PDB entry 3RZO | X-ray diffraction, 3.00 A resolution | chains A and B of the 12 polymer chains in the assembly

# Chain A
Name: DNA-directed RNA polymerase II subunit RPB1
Organism: Saccharomyces cerevisiae S288c
Notes: EC 2.7.7.6
UniProt: P04050 (RPB1_YEAST); residue numbers follow UniProt; this construct covers 1-1733
Sequence (1733 residues; each row starts with the number of its first residue):
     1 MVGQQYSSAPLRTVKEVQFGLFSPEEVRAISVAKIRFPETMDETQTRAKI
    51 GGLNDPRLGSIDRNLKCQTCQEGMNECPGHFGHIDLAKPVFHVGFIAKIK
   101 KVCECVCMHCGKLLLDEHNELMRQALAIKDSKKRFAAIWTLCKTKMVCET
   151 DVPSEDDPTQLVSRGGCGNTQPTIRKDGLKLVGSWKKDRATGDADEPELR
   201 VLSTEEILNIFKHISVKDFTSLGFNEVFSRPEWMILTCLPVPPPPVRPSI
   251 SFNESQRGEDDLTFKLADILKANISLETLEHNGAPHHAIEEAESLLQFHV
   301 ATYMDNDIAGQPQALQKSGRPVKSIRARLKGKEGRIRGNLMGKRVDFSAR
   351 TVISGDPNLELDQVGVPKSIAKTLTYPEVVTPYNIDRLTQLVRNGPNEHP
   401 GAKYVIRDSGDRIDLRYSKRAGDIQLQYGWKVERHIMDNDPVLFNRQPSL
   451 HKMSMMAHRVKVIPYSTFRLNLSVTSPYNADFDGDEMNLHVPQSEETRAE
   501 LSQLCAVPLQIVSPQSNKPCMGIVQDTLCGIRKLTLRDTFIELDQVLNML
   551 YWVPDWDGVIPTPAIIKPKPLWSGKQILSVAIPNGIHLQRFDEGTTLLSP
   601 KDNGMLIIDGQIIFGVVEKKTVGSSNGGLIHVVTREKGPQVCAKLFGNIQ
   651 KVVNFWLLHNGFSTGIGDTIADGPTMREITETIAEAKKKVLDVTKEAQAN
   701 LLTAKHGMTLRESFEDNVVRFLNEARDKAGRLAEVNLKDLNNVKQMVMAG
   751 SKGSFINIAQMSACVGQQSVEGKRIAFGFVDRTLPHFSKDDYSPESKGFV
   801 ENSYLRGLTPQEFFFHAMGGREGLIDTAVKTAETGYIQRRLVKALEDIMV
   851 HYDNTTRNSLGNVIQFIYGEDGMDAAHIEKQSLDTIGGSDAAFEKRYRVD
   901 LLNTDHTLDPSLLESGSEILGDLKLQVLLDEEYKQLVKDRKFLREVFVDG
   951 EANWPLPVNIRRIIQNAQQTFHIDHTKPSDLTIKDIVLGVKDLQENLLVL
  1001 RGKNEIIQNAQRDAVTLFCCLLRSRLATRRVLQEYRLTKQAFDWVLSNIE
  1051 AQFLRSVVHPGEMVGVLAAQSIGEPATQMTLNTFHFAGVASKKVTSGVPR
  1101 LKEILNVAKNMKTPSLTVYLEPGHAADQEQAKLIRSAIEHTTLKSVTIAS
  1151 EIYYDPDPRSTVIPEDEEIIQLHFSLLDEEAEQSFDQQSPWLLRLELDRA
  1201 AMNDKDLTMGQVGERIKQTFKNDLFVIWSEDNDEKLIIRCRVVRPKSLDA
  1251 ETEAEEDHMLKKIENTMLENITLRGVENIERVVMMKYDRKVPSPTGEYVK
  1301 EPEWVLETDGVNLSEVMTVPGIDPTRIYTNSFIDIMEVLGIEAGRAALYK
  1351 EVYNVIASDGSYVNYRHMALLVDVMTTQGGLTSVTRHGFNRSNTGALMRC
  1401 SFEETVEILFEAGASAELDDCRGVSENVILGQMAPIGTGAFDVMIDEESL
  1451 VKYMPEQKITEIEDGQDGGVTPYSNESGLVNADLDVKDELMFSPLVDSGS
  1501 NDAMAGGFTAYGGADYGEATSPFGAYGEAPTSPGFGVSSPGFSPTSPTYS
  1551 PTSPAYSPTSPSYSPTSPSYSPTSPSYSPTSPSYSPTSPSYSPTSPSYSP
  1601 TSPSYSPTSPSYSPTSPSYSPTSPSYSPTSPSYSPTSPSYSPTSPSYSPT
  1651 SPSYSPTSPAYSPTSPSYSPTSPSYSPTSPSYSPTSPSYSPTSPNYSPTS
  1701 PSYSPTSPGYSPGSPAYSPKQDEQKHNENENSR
Not modelled in the structure: 1-2, 155-160, 187-198, 1177-1186, 1244-1253, 1446-1733
Swiss-Prot annotation at these positions:
  - region: Pro248 to Asp260 (Lid loop), Asn306 to Lys323 (Rudder loop), Pro810 to Glu822 (Bridging helix)
  - binding site (Zn(2+)): Cys67, Cys70, Cys77, His80, Cys107, Cys110, Cys148, Cys167
  - binding site (Mg(2+)): Asp481, Asp483, Asp485
  - modified residue: Thr1471 (Phosphothreonine)
  - cross-link (Glycyl lysine isopeptide (Lys-Gly)): Lys695 (interchain with G-Cter in ubiquitin), Lys1246 (interchain with G-Cter in ubiquitin), Lys1350 (interchain with G-Cter in ubiquitin)
Bound ions: Zn2+ site 1: Cys67, Cys70, Cys77, His80; Zn2+ site 2: Cys107, Cys110, Cys148, Cys167

# Chain B
Name: DNA-directed RNA polymerase II subunit RPB2
Organism: Saccharomyces cerevisiae S288c
Notes: EC 2.7.7.6
UniProt: P08518 (RPB2_YEAST); residue numbers follow UniProt; this construct covers 1-1224
Sequence (1224 residues; numbered 1 to 1224; the number before each row is that of its first residue):
     1 MSDLANSEKYYDEDPYGFEDESAPITAEDSWAVISAFFREKGLVSQQLDS
    51 FNQFVDYTLQDIICEDSTLILEQLAQHTTESDNISRKYEISFGKIYVTKP
   101 MVNESDGVTHALYPQEARLRNLTYSSGLFVDVKKRTYEAIDVPGRELKYE
   151 LIAEESEDDSESGKVFIGRLPIMLRSKNCYLSEATESDLYKLKECPFDMG
   201 GYFIINGSEKVLIAQERSAGNIVQVFKKAAPSPISHVAEIRSALEKGSRF
   251 ISTLQVKLYGREGSSARTIKATLPYIKQDIPIVIIFRALGIIPDGEILEH
   301 ICYDVNDWQMLEMLKPCVEDGFVIQDRETALDFIGRRGTALGIKKEKRIQ
   351 YAKDILQKEFLPHITQLEGFESRKAFFLGYMINRLLLCALDRKDQDDRDH
   401 FGKKRLDLAGPLLAQLFKTLFKKLTKDIFRYMQRTVEEAHDFNMKLAINA
   451 KTITSGLKYALATGNWGEQKKAMSSRAGVSQVLNRYTYSSTLSHLRRTNT
   501 PIGRDGKLAKPRQLHNTHWGLVCPAETPEGQACGLVKNLSLMSCISVGTD
   551 PMPIITFLSEWGMEPLEDYVPHQSPDATRVFVNGVWHGVHRNPARLMETL
   601 RTLRRKGDINPEVSMIRDIREKELKIFTDAGRVYRPLFIVEDDESLGHKE
   651 LKVRKGHIAKLMATEYQDIEGGFEDVEEYTWSSLLNEGLVEYIDAEEEES
   701 ILIAMQPEDLEPAEANEENDLDVDPAKRIRVSHHATTFTHCEIHPSMILG
   751 VAASIIPFPDHNQSPRNTYQSAMGKQAMGVFLTNYNVRMDTMANILYYPQ
   801 KPLGTTRAMEYLKFRELPAGQNAIVAIACYSGYNQEDSMIMNQSSIDRGL
   851 FRSLFFRSYMDQEKKYGMSITETFEKPQRTNTLRMKHGTYDKLDDDGLIA
   901 PGVRVSGEDVIIGKTTPISPDEEELGQRTAYHSKRDASTPLRSTENGIVD
   951 QVLVTTNQDGLKFVKVRVRTTKIPQIGDKFASRHGQKGTIGITYRREDMP
  1001 FTAEGIVPDLIINPHAIPSRMTVAHLIECLLSKVAALSGNEGDASPFTDI
  1051 TVEGISKLLREHGYQSRGFEVMYNGHTGKKLMAQIFFGPTYYQRLRHMVD
  1101 DKIHARARGPMQVLTRQPVEGRSRDGGLRFGEMERDCMIAHGAASFLKER
  1151 LMEASDAFRVHICGICGLMTVIAKLNHNQFECKGCDNKIDIYQIHIPYAA
  1201 KLLFQELMAMNITPRLYTDRSRDF
Not modelled in the structure: 1-19, 71-88, 142-163, 336-344, 438-445, 503-508, 669-677, 716-721, 920-932
Bound ions: Zn2+: Cys1163, Cys1166, Cys1182, Cys1185
From the paper describing this entry:
  - binding site for the 4-nt RNA strand: Lys979, Lys987

# How chain A and chain B interact
Contacting residue pairs (450):
  Gln4(A) - Phe1158(B)
  Gln4(A) - Arg1159(B)  hydrogen bond (side chain-backbone)
  Gln5(A) - Arg1159(B)  hydrogen bond (backbone-side chain)
  Gln5(A) - Leu1175(B)
  Gln5(A) - Asn1176(B)  hydrogen bond (side chain-backbone)
  Tyr6(A) - Leu1175(B)
  Ser7(A) - His1161(B)
  Ser7(A) - Gln1193(B)  hydrogen bond (backbone-side chain)
  Ser8(A) - Asn1178(B)  hydrogen bond
  Ser8(A) - Phe1180(B)
  Ala9(A) - Tyr1192(B)
  Ala9(A) - Gln1193(B)  hydrogen bond (backbone-side chain)
  Pro10(A) - Ile1191(B)
  Pro10(A) - Tyr1192(B)
  Pro10(A) - Gln1193(B)  hydrogen bond (backbone-backbone)
  Leu11(A) - Gln1193(B)
  Leu11(A) - His1195(B)
  Arg12(A) - Tyr1192(B)
  Arg12(A) - Gln1193(B)  hydrogen bond (backbone-backbone)
  Arg12(A) - Ile1194(B)
  Arg12(A) - Thr1218(B)
  Thr13(A) - Thr1218(B)
  Val14(A) - Leu1216(B)  hydrophobic
  Val14(A) - Tyr1217(B)
  Lys15(A) - Tyr1217(B)  hydrogen bond (backbone-backbone)
  Lys15(A) - Thr1218(B)
  Lys15(A) - Asp1219(B)
  Lys15(A) - Arg1220(B)  hydrogen bond (backbone-side chain)
  Glu16(A) - Arg1215(B)
  Glu16(A) - Leu1216(B)
  Glu16(A) - Tyr1217(B)  hydrogen bond (backbone-backbone)
  Glu16(A) - Asp1219(B)
  Glu16(A) - Arg1220(B)
  Glu16(A) - Ser1221(B)
  Val17(A) - Arg1215(B)
  Gln18(A) - Thr1213(B)
  Gln18(A) - Arg1215(B)  hydrogen bond (backbone-backbone)
  Gln18(A) - Tyr1217(B)
  Phe19(A) - Thr1213(B)
  Gly20(A) - Ile1212(B)
  Gly20(A) - Thr1213(B)  hydrogen bond (backbone-backbone)
  Leu21(A) - Asn1211(B)
  Leu21(A) - Thr1213(B)
  Leu21(A) - Arg1215(B)
  Phe22(A) - Met1208(B)
  Phe22(A) - Asn1211(B)  hydrogen bond (backbone-backbone)
  Phe22(A) - Ile1212(B)
  Phe22(A) - Thr1213(B)
  Glu26(A) - Leu1168(B)
  Glu26(A) - Arg1215(B)  salt bridge
  Ala29(A) - Lys1183(B)  hydrogen bond (backbone-side chain)
  Ala29(A) - Gly1184(B)
  Ile30(A) - Leu1168(B)  hydrophobic
  Ile30(A) - Thr1170(B)
  Ile30(A) - Lys1183(B)
  Ser31(A) - Lys1183(B)  hydrogen bond (backbone-side chain)
  Gln68(A) - Ile1172(B)
  Thr69(A) - Lys1174(B)
  Cys70(A) - Ile1172(B)  hydrophobic
  Cys70(A) - Ala1173(B)
  Cys70(A) - Lys1174(B)
  Gln71(A) - Leu1175(B)
  Gln71(A) - Asn1176(B)  hydrogen bond
  Gln71(A) - His1177(B)
  Glu72(A) - Leu1175(B)
  Glu72(A) - Asn1176(B)
  Asn75(A) - Arg1116(B)  hydrogen bond
  Glu76(A) - Arg1159(B)  salt bridge
  Pro78(A) - Lys1201(B)  hydrogen bond (backbone-side chain)
  Pro78(A) - Gln1205(B)  hydrogen bond (backbone-side chain)
  Gly79(A) - Gln1205(B)
  His80(A) - Ile1172(B)
  Phe81(A) - Gln1205(B)
  Phe81(A) - Met1208(B)  hydrophobic
  Phe81(A) - Ala1209(B)
  His92(A) - Met1210(B)
  Phe228(A) - Arg1215(B)
  Trp233(A) - Asn1211(B)
  Leu236(A) - Asn1211(B)
  Cys238(A) - Asn1211(B)
  Pro240(A) - Met1208(B)
  Pro240(A) - Asn1211(B)
  Pro242(A) - Ala1209(B)  hydrophobic
  Pro245(A) - Leu1114(B)
  Pro245(A) - Tyr1198(B)
  Pro245(A) - Lys1201(B)
  Pro245(A) - Leu1202(B)
  Val246(A) - Leu1114(B)
  Val246(A) - Leu1202(B)  hydrophobic
  Val246(A) - Gln1205(B)
  Pro248(A) - Leu1114(B)
  Ile250(A) - Val1113(B)  hydrophobic
  Glu254(A) - Arg884(B)  salt bridge
  Glu254(A) - Ile918(B)
  Ser255(A) - Ile918(B)
  Tyr303(A) - Ala1209(B)  hydrogen bond (side chain-backbone)
  Met304(A) - Met1210(B)  hydrophobic
  Arg320(A) - Lys471(B)
  Ile325(A) - Glu1206(B)
  Ile325(A) - Met1210(B)  hydrophobic
  Arg328(A) - Glu1206(B)  salt bridge
  Leu329(A) - Leu1203(B)  hydrophobic
  Leu329(A) - Glu1206(B)
  Leu329(A) - Met1210(B)  hydrophobic
  Arg335(A) - Leu1114(B)
  Arg335(A) - Thr1115(B)
  Arg335(A) - Ala1199(B)
  Arg335(A) - Leu1202(B)
  Arg335(A) - Glu1206(B)  salt bridge
  Ile336(A) - Leu1203(B)  hydrophobic
  Arg337(A) - Arg1129(B)  hydrogen bond (backbone-side chain)
  Arg337(A) - Glu1132(B)  salt bridge
  Gly338(A) - Arg1129(B)  hydrogen bond (backbone-side chain)
  Asn339(A) - Thr1115(B)
  Asn339(A) - Gln1117(B)  hydrogen bond (backbone-side chain)
  Asn339(A) - Ala1199(B)
  Leu340(A) - Ala1199(B)
  Leu340(A) - Ala1200(B)
  Leu340(A) - Leu1203(B)  hydrophobic
  Met341(A) - Glu1132(B)
  Met341(A) - Arg1135(B)
  Gly342(A) - Arg1129(B)
  Gly342(A) - Phe1130(B)
  Gly342(A) - Gly1131(B)
  Gly342(A) - Glu1132(B)
  Lys343(A) - Gln1117(B)
  Lys343(A) - Leu1128(B)
  Lys343(A) - Arg1129(B)
  Lys343(A) - Phe1130(B)  hydrogen bond (backbone-backbone)
  Lys343(A) - Leu1151(B)  hydrogen bond (side chain-backbone)
  Lys343(A) - Ser1155(B)
  Lys343(A) - Asp1156(B)  salt bridge
  Lys343(A) - Pro1197(B)
  Arg344(A) - Gln1117(B)
  Arg344(A) - Pro1118(B)
  Arg344(A) - Val1119(B)
  Arg344(A) - Glu1120(B)
  Arg344(A) - Gly1127(B)  hydrogen bond (side chain-backbone)
  Arg344(A) - Leu1128(B)
  Arg344(A) - Arg1129(B)
  Arg344(A) - Ser1155(B)  hydrogen bond (backbone-side chain)
  Val345(A) - Pro1118(B)  hydrophobic
  Val345(A) - Gly1127(B)
  Val345(A) - Leu1128(B)  hydrogen bond (backbone-backbone)
  Val345(A) - Phe1130(B)  hydrophobic
  Val345(A) - Arg1150(B)
  Val345(A) - Ser1155(B)
  Asp346(A) - Arg1106(B)  salt bridge
  Asp346(A) - Arg1108(B)
  Asp346(A) - Gly1109(B)
  Asp346(A) - Pro1118(B)
  Asp346(A) - Arg1150(B)  hydrogen bond (backbone-side chain)
  Asp346(A) - Ala1154(B)
  Asp346(A) - Ser1155(B)  hydrogen bond (side chain-backbone)
  Phe347(A) - Arg1106(B)  hydrogen bond (backbone-backbone)
  Phe347(A) - Ala1107(B)  hydrophobic
  Phe347(A) - Arg1108(B)
  Phe347(A) - Arg1150(B)  hydrogen bond (backbone-side chain)
  Ser348(A) - Ala1105(B)
  Ser348(A) - Arg1106(B)  hydrogen bond (backbone-backbone)
  Ser348(A) - Leu1128(B)  hydrogen bond (side chain-backbone)
  Ala349(A) - His1104(B)
  Ala349(A) - Ala1105(B)  hydrophobic
  Ala349(A) - Leu1128(B)
  Arg350(A) - Lys1102(B)
  Arg350(A) - Ile1103(B)
  Arg350(A) - His1104(B)  hydrogen bond (backbone-backbone)
  Arg350(A) - Leu1128(B)
  Thr351(A) - Val1099(B)
  Thr351(A) - Ile1103(B)
  Val352(A) - Gly977(B)
  Val352(A) - Val1099(B)  hydrophobic
  Val352(A) - Lys1102(B)
  Ser354(A) - Ile990(B)
  Gly355(A) - Tyr833(B)
  Asp356(A) - Tyr833(B)  hydrogen bond
  Pro357(A) - Ser831(B)
  Pro357(A) - Gly832(B)
  Pro357(A) - Tyr833(B)  hydrophobic
  Asn358(A) - Tyr833(B)  hydrogen bond
  Ile370(A) - Ile1103(B)  hydrophobic
  Ile370(A) - His1104(B)
  Thr373(A) - Ala1105(B)
  Thr373(A) - Ala1107(B)
  Leu374(A) - Arg1106(B)
  Leu374(A) - Ala1107(B)  hydrophobic
  Arg412(A) - Arg1108(B)
  Glu433(A) - Arg1108(B)  salt bridge
  Leu443(A) - Met1138(B)  hydrophobic
  Leu443(A) - Phe1146(B)  hydrophobic
  Asn445(A) - Glu1134(B)
  Gln447(A) - Arg1129(B)  hydrogen bond (side chain-backbone)
  Gln447(A) - Glu1134(B)
  Ser449(A) - Met1133(B)
  Ser449(A) - Glu1134(B)  hydrogen bond
  Ser449(A) - Cys1137(B)
  His451(A) - Cys1137(B)  hydrogen bond (backbone-side chain)
  Lys452(A) - Ala1140(B)
  Lys452(A) - His1141(B)  hydrogen bond (backbone-side chain)
  Met455(A) - Phe1130(B)  hydrophobic
  Met455(A) - Glu1134(B)
  Met455(A) - Cys1137(B)  hydrophobic
  Met455(A) - Met1138(B)  hydrophobic
  Met455(A) - His1141(B)
  Tyr465(A) - Ile976(B)  hydrophobic
  Ser466(A) - Gln975(B)  hydrogen bond
  Ser466(A) - Ile976(B)
  Ser466(A) - Val1099(B)
  Ser466(A) - Asp1100(B)  hydrogen bond
  Thr467(A) - Ile976(B)
  Thr467(A) - Gly977(B)
  Thr467(A) - Val1099(B)
  Arg469(A) - Tyr833(B)
  Arg469(A) - Ile976(B)
  Arg469(A) - Gly991(B)  hydrogen bond (side chain-backbone)
  Leu472(A) - Gln835(B)
  Leu472(A) - Glu836(B)
  Thr475(A) - Glu836(B)
  Asp481(A) - Glu836(B)
  Asp481(A) - Asp837(B)
  Phe482(A) - Gln835(B)
  Phe482(A) - Glu836(B)  hydrogen bond (backbone-backbone)
  Phe482(A) - Asp837(B)
  Phe482(A) - Ser838(B)
  Phe482(A) - Thr989(B)  hydrogen bond (backbone-side chain)
  Asp483(A) - Glu836(B)
  Asp483(A) - Asp837(B)
  Asp483(A) - Lys979(B)
  Asp483(A) - Lys987(B)
  Asp483(A) - Thr989(B)
  Gly484(A) - Thr989(B)
  Gly484(A) - Lys1102(B)  hydrogen bond (backbone-side chain)
  Glu486(A) - Lys1102(B)  salt bridge
  Asn488(A) - Leu1128(B)
  Asn488(A) - Arg1129(B)
  His490(A) - Phe1130(B)
  His490(A) - Arg1150(B)  hydrogen bond
  Val491(A) - Arg1150(B)  hydrogen bond (backbone-side chain)
  Pro492(A) - Glu1149(B)
  Gln493(A) - Glu1149(B)  hydrogen bond (backbone-side chain)
  Ser494(A) - Glu1149(B)  hydrogen bond (backbone-side chain)
  Thr497(A) - Phe1146(B)
  Thr497(A) - Glu1149(B)  hydrogen bond
  Glu500(A) - Ala1143(B)
  Glu500(A) - Ala1144(B)  hydrogen bond (side chain-backbone)
  Glu500(A) - Ser1145(B)  hydrogen bond (side chain-backbone)
  Glu500(A) - Phe1146(B)  hydrogen bond (side chain-backbone)
  Leu501(A) - Phe1146(B)  hydrophobic
  Leu504(A) - His1141(B)
  Leu504(A) - Gly1142(B)
  Cys505(A) - Met1138(B)  hydrophobic
  Cys505(A) - His1141(B)
  Gln510(A) - His1141(B)
  Val524(A) - Glu836(B)
  Gln525(A) - Gln835(B)
  Gln525(A) - Glu836(B)  hydrogen bond (side chain-backbone)
  Gln525(A) - His1015(B)  hydrogen bond (backbone-side chain)
  Asp526(A) - Cys829(B)  hydrogen bond
  Asp526(A) - Gly832(B)
  Asp526(A) - Asn834(B)
  Asp526(A) - Gln835(B)  hydrogen bond (backbone-side chain)
  Asp526(A) - Asn1013(B)  hydrogen bond
  Asp526(A) - His1015(B)  salt bridge
  Thr527(A) - Gln835(B)
  Cys529(A) - His1015(B)
  Leu657(A) - Cys829(B)  hydrophobic
  Leu658(A) - Tyr830(B)
  Leu658(A) - Asn1074(B)
  Leu658(A) - Leu1081(B)
  His659(A) - Asn1074(B)
  His659(A) - Thr1077(B)  hydrogen bond
  His659(A) - Leu1081(B)
  Asn660(A) - Leu1081(B)
  Asn660(A) - Met1082(B)  hydrogen bond (backbone-backbone)
  Asn660(A) - Ala1083(B)  hydrogen bond (backbone-backbone)
  Gly661(A) - Ala1083(B)
  Phe662(A) - Ile827(B)
  Phe662(A) - Ala828(B)
  Phe662(A) - Cys829(B)  hydrogen bond (backbone-backbone)
  Phe662(A) - Pro1014(B)  hydrophobic
  Phe662(A) - Ala1083(B)
  Ser663(A) - Ile827(B)  hydrogen bond (side chain-backbone)
  Ser663(A) - Pro1014(B)
  Ser663(A) - Gln1084(B)
  Ser663(A) - Ile1085(B)
  Ser663(A) - Phe1086(B)  hydrogen bond (side chain-backbone)
  Thr664(A) - Ile827(B)
  Thr664(A) - Pro1014(B)
  Thr664(A) - Phe1086(B)
  Gly665(A) - Leu1026(B)
  Gly665(A) - Phe1069(B)
  Gly665(A) - Phe1086(B)
  Ile666(A) - Val1023(B)  hydrophobic
  Ile666(A) - Leu1026(B)  hydrophobic
  Ile666(A) - Ile1027(B)  hydrophobic
  Ile666(A) - Leu1030(B)  hydrophobic
  Ile666(A) - Val1052(B)  hydrophobic
  Ile666(A) - Arg1067(B)
  Ile666(A) - Phe1086(B)
  Gly667(A) - Arg1067(B)
  Asp668(A) - Phe1069(B)
  Ile670(A) - Val1052(B)  hydrophobic
  Ile670(A) - Arg1067(B)
  Met746(A) - His1015(B)  hydrogen bond
  Met746(A) - Pro1018(B)  hydrophobic
  Ser751(A) - His1015(B)
  Lys752(A) - His1015(B)
  Lys752(A) - Ser1019(B)
  Gly753(A) - Pro1018(B)
  Asn757(A) - Pro1018(B)
  Asn757(A) - Ser1019(B)
  Asn757(A) - Met1021(B)
  Gln760(A) - Met1021(B)
  Met761(A) - Pro1018(B)
  Met761(A) - Met1021(B)  hydrophobic
  Met761(A) - Val1023(B)  hydrophobic
  Glu771(A) - Lys510(B)
  Ala776(A) - Asn516(B)
  Gly778(A) - His400(B)
  Gly778(A) - His515(B)
  Gly778(A) - Asn516(B)  hydrogen bond (backbone-side chain)
  Gly778(A) - Thr517(B)
  Phe779(A) - Asn516(B)
  Phe779(A) - Thr517(B)
  Phe779(A) - Glu698(B)
  Phe779(A) - Glu699(B)
  Val780(A) - Glu699(B)  hydrogen bond (backbone-side chain)
  Arg782(A) - Glu698(B)  hydrogen bond (side chain-backbone)
  Arg782(A) - Glu699(B)  hydrogen bond (side chain-backbone)
  Arg782(A) - Ile701(B)  hydrogen bond (side chain-backbone)
  Thr783(A) - Asn516(B)
  Pro785(A) - Glu698(B)
  Pro785(A) - Ile701(B)
  Pro785(A) - Leu702(B)
  Pro785(A) - Ile703(B)  hydrogen bond (backbone-backbone)
  His786(A) - Trp519(B)  hydrogen bond
  His786(A) - Leu702(B)
  His786(A) - Ile703(B)  hydrogen bond (side chain-backbone)
  His786(A) - Met705(B)
  His786(A) - Glu742(B)  salt bridge
  Phe787(A) - Leu702(B)
  Ser788(A) - Ala735(B)
  Lys789(A) - Arg620(B)
  Lys789(A) - Glu699(B)
  Glu795(A) - Val731(B)
  Glu801(A) - Ile729(B)
  Asn802(A) - Arg728(B)
  Asn802(A) - Ile729(B)  hydrogen bond (side chain-backbone)
  Tyr804(A) - His761(B)  hydrogen bond (backbone-side chain)
  Tyr804(A) - Asn762(B)
  Tyr804(A) - Gln763(B)
  Tyr804(A) - Met1021(B)  hydrophobic
  Leu805(A) - His761(B)  hydrogen bond (backbone-side chain)
  Leu805(A) - Val1052(B)  hydrophobic
  Arg806(A) - Pro725(B)
  Arg806(A) - Ala726(B)
  Arg806(A) - Lys727(B)
  Arg806(A) - Arg728(B)
  Arg806(A) - Ile729(B)
  Arg806(A) - His761(B)
  Gly807(A) - Arg728(B)
  Gly807(A) - Asp760(B)
  Gly807(A) - His761(B)
  Leu808(A) - Arg728(B)  hydrogen bond (backbone-side chain)
  Leu808(A) - Asp760(B)  hydrogen bond (backbone-backbone)
  Leu808(A) - Phe1047(B)
  Thr809(A) - Ile729(B)
  Thr809(A) - Arg730(B)
  Thr809(A) - Phe1047(B)
  Pro810(A) - Trp519(B)
  Pro810(A) - Met705(B)  hydrophobic
  Pro810(A) - Arg730(B)
  Pro810(A) - Pro745(B)  hydrophobic
  Pro810(A) - Phe1047(B)
  Gln811(A) - Met705(B)
  Phe813(A) - Ile748(B)  hydrophobic
  Phe813(A) - Pro759(B)
  Phe813(A) - Asp760(B)
  Phe813(A) - Phe1047(B)  hydrophobic
  Phe814(A) - Leu514(B)  hydrophobic
  Phe814(A) - His515(B)
  Phe814(A) - Asn516(B)
  Phe814(A) - Trp519(B)  hydrophobic
  His816(A) - Gln763(B)
  His816(A) - Ser764(B)  hydrogen bond (backbone-side chain)
  Ala817(A) - Leu514(B)  hydrophobic
  Ala817(A) - Pro524(B)  hydrophobic
  Ala817(A) - Ser764(B)
  Met818(A) - Leu514(B)
  Gly820(A) - Ser764(B)
  Arg821(A) - Arg512(B)  hydrogen bond (side chain-backbone)
  Arg821(A) - Leu514(B)
  Arg821(A) - Pro524(B)  hydrogen bond (side chain-backbone)
  Arg821(A) - Thr527(B)
  Glu822(A) - Gln513(B)
  Leu824(A) - Pro765(B)  hydrophobic
  Leu824(A) - Thr768(B)
  Leu824(A) - Tyr769(B)  hydrophobic
  Ile825(A) - Arg512(B)
  Ile825(A) - Gln513(B)
  Ala828(A) - Gly530(B)
  Arg839(A) - Glu1132(B)  salt bridge
  Val842(A) - Asp1136(B)
  Glu846(A) - Arg1135(B)  salt bridge
  Met1063(A) - Ile1139(B)
  Val1066(A) - Asp1136(B)
  Val1066(A) - Ile1139(B)  hydrophobic
  Val1066(A) - Ala1140(B)  hydrophobic
  Gln1070(A) - Asp1136(B)
  Gln1070(A) - Cys1137(B)
  Gln1070(A) - Ala1140(B)
  Lys1144(A) - Glu262(B)  salt bridge
  Lys1261(A) - Ser265(B)
  Lys1261(A) - Ala266(B)
  Asn1265(A) - Gly263(B)
  Asn1265(A) - Ser265(B)  hydrogen bond (side chain-backbone)
  Glu1269(A) - Glu262(B)
  Glu1269(A) - Gly263(B)
  Leu1409(A) - Leu1207(B)  hydrophobic
  Leu1409(A) - Ile1212(B)
  Phe1410(A) - Met1210(B)  hydrophobic
  Phe1410(A) - Ile1212(B)  hydrophobic
  Leu1418(A) - Arg1222(B)
  Asp1420(A) - Arg1220(B)  hydrogen bond (backbone-side chain)
  Arg1422(A) - Arg1220(B)
  Val1424(A) - Ile1139(B)  hydrophobic
  Val1428(A) - Arg1135(B)
  Val1428(A) - Leu1151(B)  hydrophobic
  Ile1429(A) - Pro1197(B)
  Ile1429(A) - Ala1200(B)
  Leu1430(A) - His1195(B)
  Leu1430(A) - Ile1196(B)
  Leu1430(A) - Pro1197(B)
  Gly1431(A) - Lys1148(B)  hydrogen bond (backbone-side chain)
  Gly1431(A) - Met1152(B)
  Gly1431(A) - His1195(B)
  Gly1431(A) - Pro1197(B)
  Gln1432(A) - Lys1148(B)
  Met1433(A) - Ala1144(B)  hydrophobic
  Met1433(A) - Ser1145(B)
  Met1433(A) - Lys1148(B)
  Ala1434(A) - Ala1144(B)
  Ile1436(A) - Ile1139(B)  hydrophobic
  Ile1436(A) - Gly1142(B)
  Ile1436(A) - Ala1144(B)
  Gly1437(A) - Gly1142(B)
  Thr1438(A) - Gly1142(B)  hydrogen bond (backbone-backbone)
  Thr1438(A) - Ala1144(B)
  Thr1438(A) - Ser1145(B)
  Gly1439(A) - Ala1144(B)
Other interface residues (no listed pair), chain A (224 interface residues in all): Val27, Arg28, Val32, Cys77, Leu239, Pro321, Ile353, Thr375, Tyr404, Pro448, Ala480, Glu542, Lys687, Asn742, Val743, Val770, Ile775, Asp781, Leu784, Glu812, Lys843, Leu1397, Ser1401, Val1406, Gly1413, Cys1421, Ser1425
Other interface residues (no listed pair), chain B (198 interface residues in all): Ser264, Asp397, His518, Cys523, Ala525, Cys533, Gly534, Ser700, Leu749, Asn767, Arg935, Gly988, Ile1017, His1076, Lys1079, Lys1080, Met1111, Val1160, Phe1204

# Summary
224 residues of chain A and 198 residues of chain B are in contact; the contacts include 88 hydrogen bonds and
15 salt bridges. Among the polar pairs are Glu26(A)-Arg1215(B), Glu76(A)-Arg1159(B) and Glu254(A)-Arg884(B).
The paper reports a binding site for the 4-nt RNA strand at Lys979(B) and Lys987(B).
Here chain A is DNA-directed RNA polymerase II subunit RPB1 and chain B is DNA-directed RNA polymerase II
subunit RPB2, both from Saccharomyces cerevisiae S288c. Entry 3RZO (RNA Polymerase II Initiation Complex with
a 4-nt RNA) was determined by X-ray diffraction (same publication as 3RZD, 3S14, 3S15, 3S16, 3S17, 3S1M and 5
further entries).
